PDB entry 6QLF | electron microscopy, 3.45 A resolution | chains O and P of the 8 polymer chains in the assembly

== Chain O ==
Name: Inner kinetochore subunit MCM21
Organism: Saccharomyces cerevisiae
UniProt: Q06675 (CENPO_YEAST); residue numbers follow UniProt; this construct covers 1-368
Chain sequence (368 residues; row label = number of the first residue in the row):
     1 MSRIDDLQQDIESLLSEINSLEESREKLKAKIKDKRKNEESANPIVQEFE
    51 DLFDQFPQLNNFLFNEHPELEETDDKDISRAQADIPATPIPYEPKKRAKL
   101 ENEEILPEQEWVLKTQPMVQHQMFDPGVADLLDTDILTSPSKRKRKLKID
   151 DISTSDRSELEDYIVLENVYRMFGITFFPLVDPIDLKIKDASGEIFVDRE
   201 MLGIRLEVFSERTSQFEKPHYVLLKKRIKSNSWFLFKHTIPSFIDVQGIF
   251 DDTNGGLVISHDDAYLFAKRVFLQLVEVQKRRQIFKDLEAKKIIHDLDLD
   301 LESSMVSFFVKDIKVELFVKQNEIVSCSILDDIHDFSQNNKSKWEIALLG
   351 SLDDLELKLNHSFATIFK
Disordered / not traced: 1-152, 332-338, 365-368

== Chain P ==
Name: Inner kinetochore subunit CTF19
Organism: Saccharomyces cerevisiae
UniProt: Q02732 (CENPP_YEAST); numbering as in UniProt (aligned over 1-369)
Chain sequence (369 residues; each row starts with the number of its first residue):
     1 MDFTSDTTNSHDTSNSHLSLEDAVGTHHAGEADVNIDGDEKQQLSLLDDD
    51 QVRALKLQEEKDALLTRRNTLLQEIQTYQNILMKENNSKTKNGDILQNDI
   101 TQDFLNLISISSSNPNSAISDRKRVERINGLTNLQKELVTKYDTLPLLNM
   151 NLRLSYLRDHTYPHLQVSVQSRDRVHNDGIEVLVVNYKFCRNTMNPFEIQ
   201 FKMFYKFEDSTLLKWEILRISTNVRLKAKQLLATRNFQKCLLSLYEFDKI
   251 KSKKTGIFQNLINLLKRKTRCYLMNNSDSLIVERVIREGRLTTIKLQINF
   301 IITMPGERGKPRNCFLPMSKISIALWKGGERFNQIDLDEICYGLIKEYGV
   351 KTGLKEICNVCLFPDMYAR
Disordered / not traced: 1-123, 177-178, 286-292, 308-313, 367-369

== How chain O and chain P interact ==
Pairs across the interface (83):
  Asp156(O) - Leu131(P)
  Leu160(O) - Gly130(P)
  Leu160(O) - Leu131(P)
  Leu160(O) - Met150(P)  hydrophobic
  Glu161(O) - Arg172(P)  salt bridge
  Asp162(O) - Arg172(P)  salt bridge
  Tyr163(O) - Met150(P)
  Tyr163(O) - Asn151(P)
  Ile164(O) - Met150(P)
  Val165(O) - Leu183(P)  hydrophobic
  Leu166(O) - Leu154(P)  hydrophobic
  Leu166(O) - Val169(P)  hydrophobic
  Glu167(O) - Met150(P)
  Glu167(O) - Arg153(P)  salt bridge
  Glu167(O) - Leu157(P)
  Val169(O) - Val167(P)  hydrophobic
  Val169(O) - Leu183(P)  hydrophobic
  Val169(O) - Tyr187(P)
  Tyr170(O) - Leu157(P)  hydrophobic
  Tyr170(O) - Leu165(P)
  Tyr170(O) - Val167(P)
  Met172(O) - Met203(P)  hydrophobic
  Met172(O) - Tyr205(P)
  Met172(O) - Phe237(P)  hydrophobic
  Met172(O) - Gln238(P)
  Phe173(O) - Tyr162(P)
  Phe173(O) - Leu165(P)  hydrophobic
  Phe173(O) - Tyr187(P)  hydrophobic
  Phe173(O) - Gln238(P)
  Phe173(O) - Leu241(P)  hydrophobic
  Phe173(O) - Leu242(P)
  Gly174(O) - Gln238(P)
  Ile175(O) - Thr161(P)
  Ile175(O) - Tyr162(P)  hydrogen bond (backbone-side chain)
  Thr176(O) - Leu157(P)
  Phe177(O) - Leu157(P)
  Phe177(O) - Thr161(P)
  Phe178(O) - Pro146(P)  hydrophobic
  Pro179(O) - Pro146(P)
  Pro179(O) - Leu147(P)  hydrogen bond (backbone-backbone)
  Pro179(O) - Tyr156(P)  hydrophobic
  Leu180(O) - Thr144(P)
  Leu180(O) - Leu145(P)
  Val181(O) - Leu138(P)  hydrophobic
  Val181(O) - Lys141(P)
  Val181(O) - Leu147(P)  hydrophobic
  Pro183(O) - Lys141(P)
  Pro183(O) - Tyr142(P)
  Pro183(O) - Asp143(P)
  Pro183(O) - Thr144(P)
  Leu186(O) - Leu138(P)
  Glu194(O) - Gln135(P)
  Ile195(O) - Gln135(P)  hydrogen bond (backbone-side chain)
  Ile195(O) - Leu138(P)
  Ile195(O) - Val139(P)  hydrophobic
  Glu207(O) - Gln238(P)  hydrogen bond (backbone-side chain)
  Val208(O) - Gln238(P)
  Phe209(O) - Leu212(P)  hydrophobic
  Phe209(O) - Asn236(P)
  Phe209(O) - Phe237(P)  hydrophobic
  Phe209(O) - Gln238(P)  hydrogen bond (backbone-side chain)
  Glu211(O) - Thr234(P)
  Glu211(O) - Arg235(P)
  Glu211(O) - Asn236(P)
  Ser214(O) - Thr211(P)
  Ser214(O) - Leu212(P)  hydrogen bond (backbone-backbone)
  Gln215(O) - Ser210(P)
  Gln215(O) - Thr211(P)
  Phe216(O) - Phe237(P)  hydrophobic
  Phe216(O) - Gln238(P)
  His261(O) - His160(P)
  Tyr265(O) - Thr161(P)
  Tyr265(O) - Tyr162(P)
  Tyr265(O) - Leu242(P)
  Tyr265(O) - Glu246(P)
  Tyr265(O) - Lys249(P)
  Lys269(O) - Glu246(P)  salt bridge
  Lys269(O) - Leu316(P)
  Phe272(O) - Gln238(P)
  Phe272(O) - Leu242(P)  hydrophobic
  Leu273(O) - Phe315(P)  hydrophobic
  Val276(O) - Phe315(P)  hydrophobic
  Lys280(O) - Lys239(P)
Other interface residues (no listed pair), chain O (41 interface residues in all): Asp182, Thr213
Other interface residues (no listed pair), chain P (51 interface residues in all): Asn129, Leu152, Arg158, Val185, Asp209, Tyr245, Cys314

== In short ==
41 residues of chain O and 51 residues of chain P are in contact; the contacts include 6 hydrogen bonds and 4
salt bridges. Among the polar pairs are Glu161(O)-Arg172(P), Asp162(O)-Arg172(P) and Glu167(O)-Arg153(P).
Here chain O is Inner kinetochore subunit MCM21 and chain P is Inner kinetochore subunit CTF19, both from
Saccharomyces cerevisiae. Entry 6QLF (Structure of inner kinetochore CCAN complex with mask1) was determined
by electron microscopy (same publication as 6QLD and 6QLE).
